4HKZ - chains A and B of the 4 polymer chains in the assembly; structure by X-ray diffraction, 2.08 A resolution.

[Chain A]
Name: Trastuzumab light chain
Source organism: Homo sapiens
Amino-acid sequence (213 residues; numbered 1 to 213; the number before each row is that of its first residue):
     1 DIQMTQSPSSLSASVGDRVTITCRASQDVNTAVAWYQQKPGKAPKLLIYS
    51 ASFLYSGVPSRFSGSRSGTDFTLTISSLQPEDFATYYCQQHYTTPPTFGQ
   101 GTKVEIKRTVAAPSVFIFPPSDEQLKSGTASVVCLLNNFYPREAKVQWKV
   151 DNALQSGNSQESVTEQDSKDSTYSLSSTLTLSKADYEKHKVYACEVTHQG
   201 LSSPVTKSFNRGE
Disulfides: Cys-23/Cys-88, Cys-134/Cys-194

[Chain B]
Name: Trastuzumab heavy chain
Source organism: Homo sapiens
Amino-acid sequence (221 residues; numbered 1 to 221; the number before each row is that of its first residue):
     1 EVQLVESGGGLVQPGGSLRLSCAASGFNIKDTYIHWVRQAPGKGLEWVAR
    51 IYPTNGYTRYADSVKGRFTISADTSKNTAYLQMNSLRAEDTAVYYCSRWG
   101 GDGFYAMDYWGQGTLVTVSSASTKGPSVFPLAPSSKSTSGGTAALGCLVK
   151 DYFPEPVTVSWNSGALTSGVHTFPAVLQSSGLYSLSSVVTVPSSSLGTQT
   201 YICNVNHKPSNTKVDKKVEPK
Disulfides: Cys-22/Cys-96, Cys-147/Cys-203

[Chain A / chain B interface]
Pairs across the interface (72):
  Ala-34(A) / Ala-106(B)  hydrophobic
  Tyr-36(A) / Ala-106(B)
  Tyr-36(A) / Met-107(B)  hydrogen bond (side chain-backbone)
  Tyr-36(A) / Trp-110(B)
  Gln-38(A) / Gln-39(B)  hydrogen bond
  Gln-38(A) / Tyr-95(B)  hydrogen bond
  Lys-42(A) / Tyr-95(B)  hydrogen bond (backbone-side chain)
  Ala-43(A) / Tyr-95(B)  hydrophobic
  Ala-43(A) / Trp-110(B)  hydrophobic
  Ala-43(A) / Gly-111(B)
  Pro-44(A) / Leu-45(B)  hydrophobic
  Pro-44(A) / Trp-110(B)
  Leu-46(A) / Ala-106(B)  hydrophobic
  Leu-46(A) / Met-107(B)
  Leu-46(A) / Asp-108(B)
  Tyr-49(A) / Phe-104(B)
  Tyr-49(A) / Ala-106(B)  hydrophobic
  Tyr-55(A) / Asp-108(B)  hydrogen bond
  Tyr-55(A) / Tyr-109(B)
  Tyr-87(A) / Gln-39(B)  hydrogen bond
  Tyr-87(A) / Lys-43(B)
  Tyr-87(A) / Gly-44(B)
  Tyr-87(A) / Leu-45(B)  hydrophobic
  Gln-89(A) / Met-107(B)
  His-91(A) / Trp-99(B)
  His-91(A) / Tyr-105(B)
  Thr-94(A) / Arg-50(B)  hydrogen bond
  Thr-94(A) / Arg-59(B)
  Pro-95(A) / Trp-47(B)  hydrophobic
  Pro-96(A) / Trp-47(B)
  Phe-98(A) / Val-37(B)  hydrophobic
  Phe-98(A) / Leu-45(B)
  Phe-116(A) / Lys-136(B)
  Phe-116(A) / Ser-137(B)
  Phe-116(A) / Thr-138(B)
  Phe-116(A) / Ser-139(B)
  Phe-116(A) / Ala-144(B)  hydrophobic
  Ile-117(A) / Lys-136(B)  hydrogen bond (backbone-backbone)
  Phe-118(A) / Leu-131(B)  hydrophobic
  Phe-118(A) / Ala-132(B)
  Phe-118(A) / Ser-137(B)
  Phe-118(A) / Ala-144(B)
  Ser-121(A) / Phe-129(B)
  Ser-121(A) / Pro-130(B)
  Glu-123(A) / Pro-130(B)
  Glu-123(A) / Lys-216(B)  salt bridge
  Gln-124(A) / Phe-129(B)
  Gln-124(A) / Lys-150(B)
  Ser-131(A) / Leu-148(B)
  Ser-131(A) / Lys-150(B)
  Val-133(A) / Leu-131(B)  hydrophobic
  Leu-135(A) / Phe-173(B)  hydrophobic
  Asn-137(A) / His-171(B)  hydrogen bond
  Asn-137(A) / Thr-190(B)  hydrogen bond
  Asn-138(A) / His-171(B)  hydrogen bond
  Gln-160(A) / Val-176(B)
  Gln-160(A) / Leu-177(B)  hydrogen bond (side chain-backbone)
  Gln-160(A) / Gln-178(B)
  Glu-161(A) / Val-176(B)
  Ser-162(A) / Phe-173(B)
  Ser-162(A) / Pro-174(B)  hydrogen bond (side chain-backbone)
  Ser-162(A) / Val-176(B)
  Val-163(A) / Pro-174(B)
  Thr-164(A) / His-171(B)
  Thr-164(A) / Phe-173(B)
  Ser-174(A) / His-171(B)  hydrogen bond
  Ser-174(A) / Phe-173(B)
  Leu-175(A) / Phe-173(B)
  Ser-176(A) / Phe-173(B)
  Lys-207(A) / Lys-136(B)
  Ser-208(A) / Lys-136(B)  hydrogen bond (backbone-side chain)
  Glu-213(A) / Lys-136(B)
Also at the interface, not in a pair above, chain A (42 interface residues in all): Ser-50, Ser-114, Thr-129, Phe-209
Also at the interface, not in a pair above, chain B (42 interface residues in all): Glu-46, Leu-145, Thr-172, Ser-186, Val-188

[Summary]
Chain A and chain B each contribute 42 residues to their interface; the contacts include 15 hydrogen bonds and
1 salt bridge. Among the polar pairs are Glu-123(A)/Lys-216(B), Tyr-36(A)/Met-107(B) and Gln-38(A)/Gln-39(B).
Chain A is Trastuzumab light chain and chain B is Trastuzumab heavy chain, both from Homo sapiens; the
structure, Trastuzumab Fab complexed with Protein L and Protein A fragments, was determined by X-ray
diffraction, deposited together with 4GW1, 4GW5 and 4IOI.
